5N8N - chains B and b of the 30 polymer chains in the assembly; structure by electron microscopy, 3.28 A resolution.

# Chain B (and b)
Molecule: EvpB family type VI secretion protein
From: Pseudomonas aeruginosa
Notes: chain b of this document is another copy of the same molecule, construct and numbering; everything in this record applies to it too
Reference sequence: A0A0E1AL03 (A0A0E1AL03_PSEAI); numbering as in UniProt (aligned over 38-498)
Sequence (461 residues; each row starts with the number of its first residue):
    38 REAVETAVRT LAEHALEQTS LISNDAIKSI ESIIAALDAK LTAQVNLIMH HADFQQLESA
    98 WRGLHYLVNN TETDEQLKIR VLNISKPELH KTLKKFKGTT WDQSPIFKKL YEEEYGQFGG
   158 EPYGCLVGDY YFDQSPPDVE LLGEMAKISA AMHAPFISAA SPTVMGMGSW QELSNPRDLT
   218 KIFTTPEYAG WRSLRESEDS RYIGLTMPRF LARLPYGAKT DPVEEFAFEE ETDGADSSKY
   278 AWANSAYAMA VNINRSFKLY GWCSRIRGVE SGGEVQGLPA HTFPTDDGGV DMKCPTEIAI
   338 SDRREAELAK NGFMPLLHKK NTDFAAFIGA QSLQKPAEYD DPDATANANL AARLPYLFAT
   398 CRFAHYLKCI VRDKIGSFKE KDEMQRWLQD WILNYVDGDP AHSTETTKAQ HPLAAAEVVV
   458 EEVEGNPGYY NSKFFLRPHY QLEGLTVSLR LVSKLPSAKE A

# How chain B and chain b interact
Contacting residue pairs (22):
  V41(B) - I70(b)
  A44(B) - I70(b)  hydrophobic
  V45(B) - I70(b)  hydrophobic
  V45(B) - A73(b)  hydrophobic
  N106(B) - K134(b)
  N106(B) - G135(b)
  N106(B) - T136(b)  hydrogen bond (backbone-side chain)
  N107(B) - T136(b)
  T108(B) - T136(b)  hydrogen bond (backbone-side chain)
  E109(B) - T136(b)
  L251(B) - P173(b)  hydrophobic
  K256(B) - P173(b)
  T257(B) - P173(b)
  T319(B) - P223(b)
  T319(B) - E224(b)
  V327(B) - T222(b)
  V327(B) - P223(b)
  V327(B) - E224(b)
  D328(B) - P223(b)
  N358(B) - R229(b)  hydrogen bond (backbone-side chain)
  T359(B) - R229(b)
  D360(B) - S230(b)  hydrogen bond
Interface residues without a listed pair, chain B (18 interface residues in all): V105, M329
Interface residues without a listed pair, chain b (14 interface residues in all): S69, L74, A226
The authors on this interface:
  - interface residues, chain B: E39(B)

# Overview
The interface between chain B and chain b involves 18 residues on one side and 14 on the other, with 4
hydrogen bonds. Polar contacts include N106(B)-T136(b), T108(B)-T136(b) and N358(B)-R229(b). The paper reports
the interface residue E39(B).
Chain B and chain b are both EvpB family type VI secretion protein (Pseudomonas aeruginosa); the structure,
Contracted sheath of a Pseudomonas aeruginosa type six secretion system consisting of TssB1 and TssC1, was
determined by electron microscopy.
